5UOZ - chains A and B; structure by X-ray diffraction, 1.17 A resolution.

[Chain A]
Name: Insulin Chain A
From: Homo sapiens
UniProtKB: P01308 (INS_HUMAN); residues 1-21 here correspond to UniProt positions 90-110 (UniProt number = residue number + 89)
Amino-acid sequence (21 residues; each row starts with the number of its first residue):
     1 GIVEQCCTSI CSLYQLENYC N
Cystine bridges: Cys6-Cys11

[Chain B]
Name: Insulin Chain B
From: Homo sapiens
UniProtKB: P01308 (INS_HUMAN); residues 1-30 here correspond to UniProt positions 25-54 (UniProt number = residue number + 24)
Amino-acid sequence (30 residues; row label = number of the first residue in the row):
     1 FVNQHLCGSH LVEALYLVCG ERGFFYTPKT
Disordered / not traced: 30
Modified positions: Pro28 ((4R)-4-fluoro-L-proline; FP9)

[Chain A / chain B interface]
Inter-chain disulfides: Cys7(A)-Cys7(B), Cys20(A)-Cys19(B)
Contacting residue pairs (38):
  Ile2(A) with Leu11(B), hydrophobic; Leu15(B), hydrophobic
  Val3(A) with Pro28(B)
  Cys6(A) with Gln4(B); His5(B); Leu6(B), hydrogen bond (backbone-backbone); Leu11(B), hydrophobic
  Cys7(A) with His5(B); Leu6(B); Cys7(B), disulfide
  Thr8(A) with His5(B)
  Ser9(A) with His5(B)
  Ile10(A) with Asn3(B); Gln4(B); His5(B)
  Cys11(A) with Val2(B); Asn3(B); Gln4(B), hydrogen bond (backbone-backbone); Leu6(B), hydrophobic
  Ser12(A) with Val2(B)
  Leu13(A) with Val2(B); Val18(B), hydrophobic
  Leu16(A) with Val2(B), hydrophobic; Leu11(B), hydrophobic; Leu15(B), hydrophobic
  Glu17(A) with Val18(B); Arg22(B), salt bridge
  Asn18(A) with Phe25(B)
  Tyr19(A) with Leu15(B), hydrophobic; Phe24(B); Phe25(B), hydrogen bond (backbone-backbone)
  Cys20(A) with Cys19(B), disulfide; Arg22(B); Gly23(B)
  Asn21(A) with Arg22(B), hydrogen bond (side chain-backbone); Gly23(B), hydrogen bond (backbone-backbone); Phe24(B); Phe25(B)
Also at the interface, not in a pair above, chain A (17 interface residues in all): Glu4
Also at the interface, not in a pair above, chain B (19 interface residues in all): Ala14, Tyr26, Thr27, Lys29

[Summary]
Chain A and chain B form an interface of 17 and 19 residues respectively; the contacts include 2 disulfide
bonds, 5 hydrogen bonds and 1 salt bridge. Among the polar pairs are Glu17(A)-Arg22(B), Asn21(A)-Arg22(B) and
Cys6(A)-Leu6(B).
Here chain A is Insulin Chain A and chain B is Insulin Chain B, both from Homo sapiens. Entry 5UOZ (Insulin
with proline analog FyP at position B28 in the T2 state) was determined by X-ray diffraction.
